PDB entry 5U3B | X-ray diffraction, 2.00 A resolution | chain A

== Chain A ==
Protein: UDP-3-O-acyl-N-acetylglucosamine deacetylase
Organism: Pseudomonas aeruginosa (strain ATCC 15692 / DSM 22644 / CIP 104116 / JCM 14847 / LMG 12228 / 1C / PRS 101 / PAO1)
Notes: EC 3.5.1.108
Reference sequence: P47205 (LPXC_PSEAE); numbering as in UniProt (aligned over 1-299)
Amino-acid sequence (299 residues; each row starts with the number of its first residue):
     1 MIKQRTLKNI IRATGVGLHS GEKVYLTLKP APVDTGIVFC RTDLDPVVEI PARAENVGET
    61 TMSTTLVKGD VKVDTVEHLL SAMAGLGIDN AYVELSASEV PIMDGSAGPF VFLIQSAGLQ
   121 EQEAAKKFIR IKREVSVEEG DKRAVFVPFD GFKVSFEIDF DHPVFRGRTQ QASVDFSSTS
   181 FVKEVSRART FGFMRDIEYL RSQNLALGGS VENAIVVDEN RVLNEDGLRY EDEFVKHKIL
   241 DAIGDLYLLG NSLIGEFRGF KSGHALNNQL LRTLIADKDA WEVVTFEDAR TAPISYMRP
Disordered / not traced: 166-167
Bound ions: Zn2+: His78, His237, Asp241 (together with NVS-LPXC-01)
Small-molecule neighbours: NVS-LPXC-01 (7TD; N-[(2S)-3-amino-1-(hydroxyamino)-3-methyl-1-oxobutan-2-yl]-4-[(but-2-yn-1-yl)oxy]benzamide): Leu18, His19, Met62, Glu77, His78, Thr190, Phe191, Gly192, Met194, Ile197, Leu200, Arg201, Ala206, Gly209, Ser210, Ala214, Val216, His237, Lys238, Asp241, His264
Swiss-Prot annotation at these positions:
  - active site: His264 (Proton donor)
  - binding site (Zn(2+)): His78, His237, Asp241

== Overview ==
Chain A binds NVS-LPXC-01. His78, His237 and Asp241 form the Zn2+ site. Curated annotation (UniProt) lists
active-site residue His264 and 3 Zn2+-binding residues.
Chain A is UDP-3-O-acyl-N-acetylglucosamine deacetylase (Pseudomonas aeruginosa (strain ATCC 15692 / DSM 22644
/ CIP 104116 / JCM 14847 / LMG 12228 / 1C / PRS 101 / PAO1)); the structure, Pseudomonas aeruginosa LpxC in
complex with NVS-LPXC-01, was determined by X-ray diffraction (same publication as 5U39).
